Entry 7R50 (X-ray diffraction, 2.50 A resolution); this record covers chains G and H of the 8 polymer chains in the assembly.

# Chain G (and H)
Molecule: GMP reductase
Source organism: Mycolicibacterium smegmatis
Notes: EC 1.7.1.7; chain H of this document is another copy of the same molecule, construct and numbering; everything in this record applies to it too
UniProt: A0QYE8 (GUAB1_MYCS2); residues 3-479 here correspond to UniProt positions 2-478 (UniProt number = residue number - 1)
Chain sequence (496 residues; row label = number of the first residue in the row):
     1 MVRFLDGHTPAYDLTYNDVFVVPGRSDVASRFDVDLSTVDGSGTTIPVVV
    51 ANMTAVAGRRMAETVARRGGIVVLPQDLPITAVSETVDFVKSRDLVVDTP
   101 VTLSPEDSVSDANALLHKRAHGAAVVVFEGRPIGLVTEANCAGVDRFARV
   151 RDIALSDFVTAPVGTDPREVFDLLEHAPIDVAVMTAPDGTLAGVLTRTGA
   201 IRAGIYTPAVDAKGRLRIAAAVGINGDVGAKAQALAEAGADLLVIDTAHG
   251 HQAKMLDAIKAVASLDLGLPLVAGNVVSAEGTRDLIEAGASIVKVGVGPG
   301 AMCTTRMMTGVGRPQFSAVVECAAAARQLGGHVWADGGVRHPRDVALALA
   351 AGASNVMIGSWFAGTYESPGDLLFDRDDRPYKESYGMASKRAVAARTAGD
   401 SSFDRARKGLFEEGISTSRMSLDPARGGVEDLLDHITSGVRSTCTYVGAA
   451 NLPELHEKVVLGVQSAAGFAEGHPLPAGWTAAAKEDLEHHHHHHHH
Disordered / not traced: 1, 102-111, 127-131, 139-156, 192-193, 394-400, 468-496 (chain H: 1, 394-400, 477-496)
Differences from the reference sequence: initiating methionine (1); expression tag (2, 480-496)
Small-molecule neighbours: guanosine-5'-monophosphate (5GP): Ala51, Asn52, Met53, Ala248, Asn275, Gly300, Ala301, Met302, Cys303, Thr305, Asp336, Gly337, Gly338, Val339, Met357, Gly359, Ser360, Trp361, Gly386, Met387, Ala388, Arg391
Curated features (UniProtKB/Swiss-Prot):
  - active site: Cys303 (Thioimidate intermediate)
  - binding site (NADP(+)): Asp246 to Ala248, Gly296 to Gly298
Reported in the primary citation:
  - binding site for guanosine-5'-monophosphate: Met387, Ala388, Arg391, Glu413

# Interface between chain G and chain H
Pairs across the interface - 110 pairs, chain G then chain H:
  Pro10(G) - Gly7(H)
  Ala11(G) - Gly7(H)
  Ala11(G) - His8(H)
  Ala11(G) - Thr9(H)
  Ala11(G) - Pro10(H)  hydrophobic
  Ala11(G) - Val463(H)
  Tyr12(G) - His8(H)
  Tyr12(G) - Val463(H)
  Tyr12(G) - Gln464(H)
  Tyr12(G) - Ser465(H)
  Asp13(G) - Leu5(H)
  Asp13(G) - His8(H)  salt bridge
  Asp13(G) - Phe20(H)
  Asp13(G) - Val463(H)  hydrogen bond (backbone-backbone)
  Thr15(G) - Ala467(H)
  Thr15(G) - Gly468(H)
  Thr15(G) - Glu471(H)
  Asn17(G) - Ala467(H)
  Asp18(G) - Ser465(H)  hydrogen bond
  Asp18(G) - Ala467(H)
  Ala248(G) - Tyr446(H)
  His249(G) - Pro23(H)
  His249(G) - Gly24(H)  hydrogen bond (side chain-backbone)
  His249(G) - Ser26(H)
  His249(G) - Thr445(H)  hydrogen bond (side chain-backbone)
  His249(G) - Tyr446(H)  hydrogen bond (side chain-backbone)
  His251(G) - Gly24(H)
  His251(G) - Arg25(H)
  His251(G) - Ser26(H)
  Gln252(G) - Ser26(H)
  Gln252(G) - Val28(H)  hydrogen bond (side chain-backbone)
  Gln252(G) - Ala29(H)  hydrogen bond (side chain-backbone)
  Ala253(G) - Ser26(H)  hydrogen bond (backbone-backbone)
  Ala253(G) - Asp27(H)
  Val277(G) - Pro23(H)  hydrophobic
  Ser278(G) - Pro23(H)
  Gly298(G) - Glu471(H)
  Gly298(G) - Gly472(H)  hydrogen bond (backbone-backbone)
  Pro299(G) - Glu471(H)
  Pro299(G) - Gly472(H)
  Gly300(G) - Gly472(H)
  Ala301(G) - Gly472(H)
  Ala301(G) - His473(H)
  Met302(G) - His473(H)
  Cys303(G) - Gly472(H)
  Cys303(G) - His473(H)  hydrogen bond (backbone-backbone)
  Thr304(G) - His473(H)
  Thr305(G) - Tyr446(H)
  Arg306(G) - Phe20(H)
  Arg306(G) - Arg343(H)
  Arg306(G) - Gln464(H)  hydrogen bond
  Arg306(G) - Gly468(H)
  Met307(G) - His341(H)
  Met307(G) - Pro342(H)
  Met307(G) - Arg343(H)  hydrogen bond (backbone-backbone)
  Met307(G) - Phe469(H)
  Met307(G) - His473(H)
  Met307(G) - Leu475(H)  hydrophobic
  Met308(G) - Pro342(H)
  Met308(G) - Arg343(H)  hydrogen bond (backbone-backbone)
  Met308(G) - Gly439(H)
  Thr309(G) - Ala346(H)
  Thr309(G) - Gly439(H)
  Thr309(G) - Ser442(H)
  Thr309(G) - Thr443(H)  hydrogen bond (backbone-side chain)
  Thr309(G) - Tyr446(H)
  Gly310(G) - Phe20(H)
  Gly310(G) - Val21(H)  hydrogen bond (backbone-backbone)
  Gly310(G) - Arg343(H)
  Gly310(G) - Leu347(H)
  Val311(G) - Val21(H)
  Val311(G) - Pro23(H)
  Val311(G) - Thr443(H)
  Val311(G) - Tyr446(H)  hydrophobic
  Gly312(G) - Phe20(H)
  Gly312(G) - Val21(H)  hydrogen bond (backbone-backbone)
  Arg313(G) - Leu5(H)
  Arg313(G) - Phe20(H)
  Arg313(G) - Glu471(H)
  Pro314(G) - Phe20(H)
  Pro314(G) - Glu471(H)
  Gln315(G) - Glu471(H)  hydrogen bond (backbone-side chain)
  Val393(G) - Ala29(H)
  Ser402(G) - Phe171(H)
  Phe403(G) - Pro167(H)
  Phe403(G) - Arg168(H)
  Phe403(G) - Phe171(H)  hydrophobic
  Phe403(G) - Ile201(H)  hydrophobic
  Ala406(G) - Phe171(H)  hydrophobic
  Arg407(G) - Phe32(H)
  Arg407(G) - Ile201(H)
  Arg407(G) - Ile205(H)
  Lys408(G) - Phe32(H)
  Leu410(G) - Ile201(H)  hydrophobic
  Leu410(G) - Arg202(H)
  Leu410(G) - Ile205(H)  hydrophobic
  Leu410(G) - Asp434(H)
  Phe411(G) - Arg31(H)
  Phe411(G) - Ile205(H)  hydrophobic
  Phe411(G) - Tyr206(H)
  Phe411(G) - Asp434(H)
  Phe411(G) - Thr437(H)
  Phe411(G) - Ser438(H)  hydrogen bond (backbone-side chain)
  Phe411(G) - Arg441(H)
  Glu413(G) - Asp434(H)
  Glu413(G) - His435(H)  salt bridge
  Glu413(G) - Ser438(H)
  Ser416(G) - His473(H)
  Thr417(G) - His473(H)
  Ser418(G) - His473(H)  hydrogen bond
Interface residues without a listed pair, chain G (48 interface residues in all): Lys254, Glu280, Asp284, Val297
Interface residues without a listed pair, chain H (52 interface residues in all): Val19, Val22, Ala200, Arg426

# In short
48 residues of chain G and 52 residues of chain H are in contact; the contacts include 19 hydrogen bonds and 2
salt bridges. Among the polar pairs are Asp13(G)-His8(H), Glu413(G)-His435(H) and Asp18(G)-Ser465(H). Ligands
of chain G: guanosine-5'-monophosphate. The paper reports a binding site for guanosine-5'-monophosphate at
Met387(G), Ala388(G) and Arg391(G) among others.
Both chains are GMP reductase (Mycolicibacterium smegmatis). Entry 7R50 (Crystal structure of GMP reductase
from mycobacterium smegmatis in complex with GMP) was determined by X-ray diffraction, deposited together with
7OY9.
